9B8S - chains A and D of the 6 polymer chains in the assembly; structure by electron microscopy, 5.01 A resolution (low resolution: residue-level contacts below are approximate; hydrogen-bond / salt-bridge calls are withheld).

[Chain A]
Molecule: DNA polymerase epsilon catalytic subunit A
Organism: Homo sapiens
Notes: EC 2.7.7.7, 3.1.11.-
UniProtKB: Q07864 (DPOE1_HUMAN); residues 1-2286 here = UniProt positions 1-2286
Amino-acid sequence (2286 residues; numbered 1 to 2286; the number before each row is that of its first residue):
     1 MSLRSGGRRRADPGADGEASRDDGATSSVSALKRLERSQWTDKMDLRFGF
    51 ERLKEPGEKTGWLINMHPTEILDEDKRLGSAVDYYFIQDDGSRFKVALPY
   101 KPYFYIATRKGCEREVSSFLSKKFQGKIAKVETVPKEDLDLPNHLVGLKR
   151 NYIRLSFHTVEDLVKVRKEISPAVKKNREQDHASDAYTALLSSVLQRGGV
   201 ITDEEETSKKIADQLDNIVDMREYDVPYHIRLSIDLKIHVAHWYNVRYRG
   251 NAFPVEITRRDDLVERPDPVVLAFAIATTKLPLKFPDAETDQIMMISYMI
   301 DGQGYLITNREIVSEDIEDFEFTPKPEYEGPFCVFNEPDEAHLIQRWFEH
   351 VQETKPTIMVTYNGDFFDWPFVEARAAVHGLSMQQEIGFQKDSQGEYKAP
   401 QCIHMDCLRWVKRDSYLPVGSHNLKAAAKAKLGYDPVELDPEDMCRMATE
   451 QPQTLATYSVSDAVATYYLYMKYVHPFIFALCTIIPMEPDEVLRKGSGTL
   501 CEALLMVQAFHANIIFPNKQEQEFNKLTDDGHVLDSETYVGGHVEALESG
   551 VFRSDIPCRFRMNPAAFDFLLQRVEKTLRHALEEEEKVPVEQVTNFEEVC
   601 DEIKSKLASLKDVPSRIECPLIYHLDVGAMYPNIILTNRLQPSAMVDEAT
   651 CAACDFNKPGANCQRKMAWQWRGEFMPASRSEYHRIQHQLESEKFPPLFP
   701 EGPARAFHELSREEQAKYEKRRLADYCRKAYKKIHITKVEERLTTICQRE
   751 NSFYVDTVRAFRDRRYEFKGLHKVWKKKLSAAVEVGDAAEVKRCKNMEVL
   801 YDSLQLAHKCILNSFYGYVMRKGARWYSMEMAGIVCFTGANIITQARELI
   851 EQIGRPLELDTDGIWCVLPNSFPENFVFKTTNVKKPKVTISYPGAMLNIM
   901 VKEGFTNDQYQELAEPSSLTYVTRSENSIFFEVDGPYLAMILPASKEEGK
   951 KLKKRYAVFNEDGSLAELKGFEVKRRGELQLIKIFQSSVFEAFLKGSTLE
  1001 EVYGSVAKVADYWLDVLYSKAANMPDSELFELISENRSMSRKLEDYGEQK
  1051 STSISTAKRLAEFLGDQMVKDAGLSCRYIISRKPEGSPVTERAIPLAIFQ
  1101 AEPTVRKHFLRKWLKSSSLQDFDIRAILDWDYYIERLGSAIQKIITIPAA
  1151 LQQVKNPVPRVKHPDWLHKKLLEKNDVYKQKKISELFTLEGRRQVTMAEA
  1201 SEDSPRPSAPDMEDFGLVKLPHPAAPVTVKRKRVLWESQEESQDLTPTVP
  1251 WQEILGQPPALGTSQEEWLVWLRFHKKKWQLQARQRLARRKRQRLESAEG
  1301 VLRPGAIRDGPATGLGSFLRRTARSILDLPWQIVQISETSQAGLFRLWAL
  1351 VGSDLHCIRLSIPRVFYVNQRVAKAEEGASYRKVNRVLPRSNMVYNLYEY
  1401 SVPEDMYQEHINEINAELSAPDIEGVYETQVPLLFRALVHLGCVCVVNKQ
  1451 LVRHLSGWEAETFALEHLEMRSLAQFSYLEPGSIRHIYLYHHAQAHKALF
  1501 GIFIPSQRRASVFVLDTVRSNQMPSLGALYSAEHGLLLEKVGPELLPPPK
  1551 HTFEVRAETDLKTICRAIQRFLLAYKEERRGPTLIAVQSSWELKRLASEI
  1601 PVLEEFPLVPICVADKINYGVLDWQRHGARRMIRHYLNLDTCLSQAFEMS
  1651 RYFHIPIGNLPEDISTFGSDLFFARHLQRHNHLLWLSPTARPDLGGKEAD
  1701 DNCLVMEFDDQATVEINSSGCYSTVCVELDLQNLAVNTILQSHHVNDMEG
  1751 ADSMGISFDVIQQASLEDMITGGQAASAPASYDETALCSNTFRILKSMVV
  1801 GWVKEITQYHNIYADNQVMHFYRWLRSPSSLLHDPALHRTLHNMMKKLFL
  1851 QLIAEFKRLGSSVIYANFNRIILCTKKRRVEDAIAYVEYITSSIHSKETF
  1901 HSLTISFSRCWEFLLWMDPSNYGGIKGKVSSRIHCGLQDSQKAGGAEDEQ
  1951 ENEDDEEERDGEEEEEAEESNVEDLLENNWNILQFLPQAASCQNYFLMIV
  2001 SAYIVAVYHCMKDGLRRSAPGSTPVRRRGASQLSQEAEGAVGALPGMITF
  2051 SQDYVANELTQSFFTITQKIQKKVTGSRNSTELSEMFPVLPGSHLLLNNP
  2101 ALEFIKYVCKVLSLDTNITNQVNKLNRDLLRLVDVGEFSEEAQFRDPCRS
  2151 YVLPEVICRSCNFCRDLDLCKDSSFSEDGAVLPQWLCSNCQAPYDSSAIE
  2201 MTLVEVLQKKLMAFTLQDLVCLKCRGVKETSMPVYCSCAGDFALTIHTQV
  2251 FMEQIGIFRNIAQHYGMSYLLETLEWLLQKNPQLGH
Not modelled in the structure: 1-26, 185-211, 1199-2286
Differences from the reference sequence: engineered mutation Ala275 (Asp in Q07864), Ala277 (Glu in Q07864)
Bound ions: 4Fe-4S cluster Fe: Cys651, Cys654, Cys663, Cys747
Ligand contacts: 4Fe-4S cluster (SF4): Val646, Cys651, Cys654, Phe656, Asn657, Cys663, Gln664, Ile746, Cys747, Gln748, Arg749
Swiss-Prot annotation at these positions:
  - zinc finger: Cys2158 to Cys2190 (CysA-type)
  - motif: Cys2221 to Cys2238 (CysB motif)
  - binding site (Zn(2+)): Cys2158, Cys2161, Cys2187, Cys2190
  - binding site ([4Fe-4S] cluster): Cys2221, Cys2224, Cys2236, Cys2238
  - modified residue (Phosphoserine): Ser1184, Ser1297, Ser1317, Ser1940
  - natural variant: Ala189 (A189T: Found in a colorectal sample), Arg231 (R231H: Found in a colorectal sample), Pro286 (P286H: Found in a colorectal sample; P286R: Found in a colorectal sample), Phe367 (F367S: Found in a colorectal sample), Val411 (V411L: In CRCS12; uncertain significance), Leu424 (L424V: In CRCS12), Pro436 (P436R: Found in a colorectal sample), Tyr458 (Y458F: In CRCS12; uncertain significance), Ser459 (S459F: Found in a colorectal sample), Tyr683 to His2286 (deletion: In IMAGEI), Arg762 (R762W: Found in a colorectal sample), Lys777 (K777N: Found in a colorectal sample), 10 further natural variant entries in UniProt

[Chain D]
Molecule: Proliferating cell nuclear antigen
Organism: Homo sapiens
UniProtKB: P12004 (PCNA_HUMAN); residues 1-261 here = UniProt positions 1-261
Amino-acid sequence (261 residues; each row starts with the number of its first residue):
     1 MFEARLVQGSILKKVLEALKDLINEACWDISSSGVNLQSMDSSHVSLVQL
    51 TLRSEGFDTYRCDRNLAMGVNLTSMSKILKCAGNEDIITLRAEDNADTLA
   101 LVFEAPNQEKVSDYEMKLMDLDVEQLGIPEQEYSCVVKMPSGEFARICRD
   151 LSHIGDAVVISCAKDGVKFSASGELGNGNIKLSQTSNVDKEEEAVTIEMN
   201 EPVQLTFALRYLNFFTKATPLSSTVTLSMSADVPLVVEYKIADMGHLKYY
   251 LAPKIEDEEGS
Swiss-Prot annotation at these positions:
  - DNA-binding region: Arg61 to Lys80
  - modified residue: Lys14 (N6-acetyllysine), Lys77 (N6-acetyllysine), Lys80 (N6-acetyllysine), Tyr211 (Phosphotyrosine), Lys248 (N6-acetyllysine)
  - cross-link (Glycyl lysine isopeptide (Lys-Gly)): Lys164 (interchain with G-Cter in SUMO2), Lys254 (interchain with G-Cter in SUMO2)
  - natural variant: Ser228 (S228I: In ATLD2)
  - mutagenesis: Lys13 (K13R: Inhibits acetylation, recruitment to DNA damage sites, inducible ubiquitination and protein degradation, DNA replication and repair synthesis efficiencies, but homotrimer formation, nuclear ...), Lys14 (K14R: Inhibits acetylation, recruitment to DNA damage sites, inducible ubiquitination and protein degradation, DNA replication and repair synthesis efficiencies, but homotrimer formation, nuclear ...), Lys20 (K20R: Inhibits acetylation, recruitment to DNA damage sites, inducible ubiquitination and protein degradation, DNA replication and repair synthesis efficiencies, but homotrimer formation, nuclear ...), Met40 (M40A: Complete loss of interaction with UHRF2), Ser43 to Val45 (No effect on POLD3-binding. Impairs binding to ALKBH2), Lys77 (K77A: Inhibits recruitment to DNA damage sites, but nuclear localization is similar as the wild-type; in association with A-80 ...), Lys80 (K80A: Inhibits recruitment to DNA damage sites, but nuclear localization is similar as the wild-type; in association with A-77 ...), Gln125 to Ile128 (Strong decrease in POLD3-binding. Impairs binding to ALKBH2), Ile128 (I128A: Complete loss of interaction with UHRF2), Lys164 (K164R: Abolishes ubiquitination. No effect on interaction with SHPRH), Val188 to Lys190 (No effect on POLD3-binding. No effect on ALKBH2-binding), Tyr211 (Y211F: Alters chromatin-associated PCNA stability and its function in DNA replication and repair), 3 further mutagenesis entries in UniProt

[How chain A and chain D interact]
Contacting residue pairs - 60 pairs, chain A then chain D:
  Lys1169(A) with Asp156(D)
  Val1177(A) with Ile255(D); Glu256(D); Asp257(D)
  Tyr1178(A) with Lys254(D); Ile255(D); Glu256(D)
  Lys1179(A) with Lys254(D); Asp257(D)
  Gln1180(A) with Val45(D); Ala252(D); Lys254(D)
  Lys1181(A) with His44(D); Ala252(D); Pro253(D); Lys254(D); Ile255(D)
  Ile1183(A) with Met40(D); His44(D); Val45(D); Leu126(D)
  Leu1186(A) with Asp232(D); Pro253(D)
  Phe1187(A) with Pro234(D); Leu251(D)
  Thr1188(A) with Leu126(D); Gly127(D)
  Leu1189(A) with Gln125(D); Leu126(D); Gly127(D)
  Glu1190(A) with Gln125(D); Leu126(D); Gly127(D); Ile128(D)
  Gly1191(A) with Gln125(D)
  Arg1192(A) with Asp122(D); Val123(D); Glu124(D); Gln125(D)
  Arg1193(A) with Asp122(D); Val123(D)
  Gln1194(A) with Asp120(D); Leu121(D); Asp122(D)
  Val1195(A) with Ala67(D); Met68(D); Gly69(D); Met119(D); Asp120(D); Leu121(D)
  Thr1196(A) with Met68(D); Asp120(D)
  Met1197(A) with Ala96(D); Asp97(D); Asp120(D)
  Ala1198(A) with Leu66(D); Met68(D); Glu93(D); Asp94(D); Ala96(D)
Interface residues without a listed pair, chain A (21 interface residues in all): Lys1182
Interface residues without a listed pair, chain D (38 interface residues in all): Cys27, Asn95, Leu118, Pro129, Thr206, Val233, Tyr250

[Summary]
21 residues of chain A face 38 of chain D across their interface. Bound to chain A: 4Fe-4S cluster. Curated
annotation (UniProt) lists 4 Zn2+-binding residues and 4 [4Fe-4S] cluster-binding residues on chain A; 23
mutagenesis sites on chain D.
Chain A is DNA polymerase epsilon catalytic subunit A and chain D is Proliferating cell nuclear antigen, both
from Homo sapiens; the structure, Human polymerase epsilon bound to PCNA and DNA in the nucleotide exchange
state, was determined by electron microscopy (same publication as 9B8T).
